Entry 6N7W (electron microscopy, 4.50 A resolution (low resolution: residue-level contacts below are approximate; hydrogen-bond / salt-bridge calls are withheld)); this record covers chains H and I of the 4 polymer chains in the assembly.

# Chain H
Protein: DNA-directed DNA polymerase
Source organism: Enterobacteria phage T7
Notes: EC 2.7.7.7, 3.1.11.-; engineered mutation(s): D5A, E7A
UniProtKB: P00581 (DPOL_BPT7); residues 1-704 here = UniProt positions 1-704
Sequence (704 residues; row label = number of the first residue in the row):
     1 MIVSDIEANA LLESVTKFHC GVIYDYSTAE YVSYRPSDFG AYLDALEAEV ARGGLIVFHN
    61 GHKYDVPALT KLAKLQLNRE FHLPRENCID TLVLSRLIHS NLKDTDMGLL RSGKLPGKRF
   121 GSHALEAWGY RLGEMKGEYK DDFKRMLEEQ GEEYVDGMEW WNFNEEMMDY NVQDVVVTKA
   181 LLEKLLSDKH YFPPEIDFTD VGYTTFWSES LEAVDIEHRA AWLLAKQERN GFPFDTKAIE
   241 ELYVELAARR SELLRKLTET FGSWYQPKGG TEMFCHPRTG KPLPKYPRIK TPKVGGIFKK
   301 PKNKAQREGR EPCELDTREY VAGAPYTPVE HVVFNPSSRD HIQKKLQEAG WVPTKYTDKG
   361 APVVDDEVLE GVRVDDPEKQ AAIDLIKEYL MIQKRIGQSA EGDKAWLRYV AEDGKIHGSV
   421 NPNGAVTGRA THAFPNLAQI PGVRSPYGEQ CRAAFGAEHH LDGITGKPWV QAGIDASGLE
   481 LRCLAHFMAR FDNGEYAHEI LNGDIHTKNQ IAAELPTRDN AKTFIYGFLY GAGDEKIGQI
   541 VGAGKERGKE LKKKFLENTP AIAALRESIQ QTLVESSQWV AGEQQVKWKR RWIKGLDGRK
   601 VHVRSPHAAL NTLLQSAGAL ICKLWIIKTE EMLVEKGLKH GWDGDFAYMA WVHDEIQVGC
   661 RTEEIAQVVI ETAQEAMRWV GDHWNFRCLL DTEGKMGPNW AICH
Unresolved in the structure: 112-113
Swiss-Prot annotation at these positions:
  - binding site (Mg(2+)): Asp5, Glu7, Asp174, Asp475, Ala476, Asp654
  - binding site (substrate): His506, Arg518, Lys522, Tyr526
  - mutagenesis: His123 (H123S: 83% loss of exonuclease activity)
Metal / ion sites: Mg2+: Asp475, Ala476, Asp654 (together with dTTP)
Residues lining bound ligands: dTTP (TTP): Arg429, Asp475, Ala476, Ser477, Gly478, Leu479, Glu480, His506, Arg518, Lys522, Tyr526, Tyr530, Asp654
From the paper describing this entry:
  - binding site for the 76-nt DNA strand: Trp579
  - conformationally variable residues (loop rearrangement, order/disorder transition): Ser100 to Leu132, Glu575 to Gln585

# Chain I
Protein: TrxA
Source organism: Escherichia coli
UniProtKB: Q14F07 (Q14F07_ECOLX); residues 0-108 here correspond to UniProt positions 36-144 (UniProt number = residue number + 36)
Sequence (109 residues; each row starts with the number of its first residue; numbering starts at 0):
     0 MSDKIIHLTD DSFDTDVLKA DGAILVDFWA EWCGPCKMIA PILDEIADEY QGKLTVAKLN
    60 IDQNPGTAPK YGIRGIPTLL LFKNGEVAAT KVGALSKGQL KEFLDANLA
Unresolved in the structure: 0-1, 108

# Interface between chain H and chain I
Contacting residue pairs - 31 pairs, chain H then chain I:
  Tyr265(H) - Ile60(I)
  Tyr265(H) - Ala67(I)
  Tyr265(H) - Pro68(I)
  Pro267(H) - Trp31(I)
  Pro277(H) - Met37(I)
  Tyr286(H) - Trp31(I)
  Pro287(H) - Trp31(I)
  Ile297(H) - Glu101(I)
  Phe298(H) - Ala105(I)
  Leu315(H) - Ala105(I)
  Glu319(H) - Thr89(I)
  Glu319(H) - Val91(I)
  Tyr320(H) - Arg73(I)
  Tyr320(H) - Val91(I)
  Val321(H) - Leu94(I)
  Ala324(H) - Gly92(I)
  Ala324(H) - Ala93(I)
  Pro325(H) - Pro34(I)
  Pro325(H) - Pro76(I)
  Pro325(H) - Ala93(I)
  Tyr326(H) - Ile75(I)
  Tyr326(H) - Val91(I)
  Tyr326(H) - Gly92(I)
  Thr327(H) - Trp31(I)
  Thr327(H) - Cys32(I)
  Thr327(H) - Arg73(I)
  Thr327(H) - Gly74(I)
  Thr327(H) - Ile75(I)
  Pro328(H) - Arg73(I)
  Val329(H) - Arg73(I)
  His331(H) - Pro68(I)
Also at the interface, not in a pair above, chain H (20 interface residues in all): Phe274, Gly323
Also at the interface, not in a pair above, chain I (23 interface residues in all): Gly33, Ile72, Lys90, Gln98, Asn106

# In short
The interface between chain H and chain I involves 20 residues on one side and 23 on the other. Chain H binds
dTTP. From UniProt: 6 Mg2+-binding residues, 4 substrate-binding residues and one mutagenesis site on chain H.
From the paper: a binding site for the 76-nt DNA strand at Trp579(H); conformational variability at Ser100(H)
and Glu575(H).
Here chain H is DNA-directed DNA polymerase (Enterobacteria phage T7) and chain I is TrxA (Escherichia coli).
Entry 6N7W (Structure of bacteriophage T7 leading-strand DNA polymerase (D5A/E7A)/Trx in complex with a DNA
fork and incoming ...) was determined by electron microscopy, deposited together with 6N7I, 6N7N, 6N7S, 6N7T,
6N7V, 6N9U and 3 further entries.
